7YJK - chains A and F of the 8 polymer chains in the assembly; structure by electron microscopy, 3.20 A resolution.

== Chain A ==
Protein: Long chain base biosynthesis protein 1
From: Arabidopsis thaliana
Notes: EC 2.3.1.50
Reference sequence: Q94IB8 (LCB1_ARATH); residues 1-482 here = UniProt positions 1-482
Amino-acid sequence (482 residues; numbered 1 to 482; the number before each row is that of its first residue):
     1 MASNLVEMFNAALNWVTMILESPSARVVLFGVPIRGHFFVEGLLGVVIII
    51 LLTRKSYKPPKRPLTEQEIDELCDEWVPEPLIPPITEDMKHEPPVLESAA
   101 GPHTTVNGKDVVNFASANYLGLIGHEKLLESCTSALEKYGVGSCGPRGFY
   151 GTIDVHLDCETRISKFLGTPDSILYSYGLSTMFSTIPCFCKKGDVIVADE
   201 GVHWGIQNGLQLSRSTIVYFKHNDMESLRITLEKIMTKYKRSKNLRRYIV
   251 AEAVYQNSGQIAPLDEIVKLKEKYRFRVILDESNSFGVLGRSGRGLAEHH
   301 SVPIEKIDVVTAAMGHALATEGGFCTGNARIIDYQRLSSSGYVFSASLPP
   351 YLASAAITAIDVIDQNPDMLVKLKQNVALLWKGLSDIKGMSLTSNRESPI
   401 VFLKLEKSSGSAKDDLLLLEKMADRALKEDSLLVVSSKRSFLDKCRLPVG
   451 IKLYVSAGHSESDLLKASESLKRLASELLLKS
Not modelled in the structure: 1-35, 481-482

== Chain F ==
Protein: Long chain base biosynthesis protein 2a
From: Arabidopsis thaliana
Notes: EC 2.3.1.50
Reference sequence: Q9LSZ9 (LCB2A_ARATH); residue numbers follow UniProt; this construct covers 1-489
Amino-acid sequence (489 residues; row label = number of the first residue in the row):
     1 MITIPYLTAVSTYFSYGLLFAFGQLRDFFRRFIDWWFTSNLQGYAPICLG
    51 HEDFYIRRLYHRIQDCFERPISSAPDAWFDVVERYSNDNNKTLKRTTKTS
   101 RCLNLGSYNYLGFGSFDEYCTPRVIESLKKFSASTCSSRVDAGTTSVHAE
   151 LEECVTRFVGKPAAVVFGMGYATNSAIIPVLIGKGGLIISDSLNHSSIVN
   201 GARGSGATIRVFQHNTPSHLERVLREQIAEGQPRTHRPWKKIIVVVEGIY
   251 SMEGEICHLPEVVAICKKYKAYVYLDEAHSIGAIGKTGKGICELLGVDTA
   301 DVDVMMGTFTKSFGSCGGYIAGSKELIQYLKHQCPAHLYATSIPTPSAQQ
   351 IISAIKVILGEDGSNRGAQKLARIRENSNFFRAELQKMGFEVLGDNDSPV
   401 MPIMLYNPAKIPAFSRECLRQKVAVVVVGFPATPLLLARARICISASHSR
   451 EDLIRALKVISKVGDLSGIKYFPAEPKKIEQSKNDIKLD
Not modelled in the structure: 37-41, 476-489
Modified residues: Lys-311 ((2S)-2-amino-6-[[3-hydroxy-2-methyl-5-(phosphonooxymethyl)pyridin-4-yl]methylideneamino]hexanoic acid; LLP)
Small-molecule neighbours: Z1T (N-[(2S,3R,4E)-1,3-dihydroxyoctadec-4-en-2-yl]tetracosanamide): Tyr-13, Phe-14, Tyr-16, Gly-17, Phe-20, Ala-21, Tyr-55, Leu-435
Curated features (UniProtKB/Swiss-Prot):
  - modified residue: Lys-311 (N6-(pyridoxal phosphate)lysine)
Reported in the primary citation:
  - binding site for Z1T: Tyr-55

== Chain A / chain F interface ==
Contacting residue pairs (5):
  Arg-62(A) / Arg-234(F)  hydrogen bond (backbone-side chain)
  Pro-63(A) / Arg-234(F)
  Glu-68(A) / Arg-234(F)  salt bridge
  Leu-72(A) / Thr-235(F)
  Glu-75(A) / Arg-237(F)  salt bridge
Also at the interface, not in a pair above, chain A (7 interface residues in all): Lys-61, Leu-64
Also at the interface, not in a pair above, chain F (4 interface residues in all): His-236

== In short ==
Chain A and chain F form an interface of 7 and 4 residues respectively, with 1 hydrogen bond and 2 salt
bridges. Polar contacts include Glu-68(A)/Arg-234(F), Glu-75(A)/Arg-237(F) and Arg-62(A)/Arg-234(F). Chain F
binds compound Z1T. From the paper: a binding site for Z1T at Tyr-55(F).
Here chain A is Long chain base biosynthesis protein 1 and chain F is Long chain base biosynthesis protein 2a,
both from Arabidopsis thaliana. Entry 7YJK (Cryo-EM structure of the dimeric atSPT-ORM1 complex) was
determined by electron microscopy (same publication as 7YJM, 7YJN and 7YJO).
